PDB entry 6SMN | X-ray diffraction, 1.63 A resolution | chains B and C of the 4 polymer chains in the assembly

== Chain B (and C) ==
Molecule: Serine hydroxymethyltransferase 2, mitochondrial
Source organism: Arabidopsis thaliana
Notes: EC 2.1.2.1; chain C of this document is another copy of the same molecule, construct and numbering; everything in this record applies to it too
UniProt: Q94C74 (GLYM2_ARATH); residues 41-517 here = UniProt positions 41-517
Sequence (480 residues; each row starts with the number of its first residue):
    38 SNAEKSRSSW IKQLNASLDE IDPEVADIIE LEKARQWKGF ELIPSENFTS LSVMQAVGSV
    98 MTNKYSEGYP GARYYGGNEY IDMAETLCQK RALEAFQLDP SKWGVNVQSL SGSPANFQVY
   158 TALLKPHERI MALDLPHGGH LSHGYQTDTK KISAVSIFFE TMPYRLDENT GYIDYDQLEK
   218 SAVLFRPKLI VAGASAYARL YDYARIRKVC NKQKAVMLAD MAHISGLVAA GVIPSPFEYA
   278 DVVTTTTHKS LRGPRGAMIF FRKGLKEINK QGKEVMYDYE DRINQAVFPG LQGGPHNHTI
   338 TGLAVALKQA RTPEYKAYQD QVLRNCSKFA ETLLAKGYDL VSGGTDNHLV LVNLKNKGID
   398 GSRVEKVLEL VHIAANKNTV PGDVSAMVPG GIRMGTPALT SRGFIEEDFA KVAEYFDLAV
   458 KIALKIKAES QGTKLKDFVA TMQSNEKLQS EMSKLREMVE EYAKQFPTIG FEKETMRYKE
Disordered / not traced: 38-42
Construct notes: expression tag (38-40)
Residues lining bound ligands:
  - methotrexate (MTX), molecule 1: Glu104, Tyr111, Phe325, Pro326
  - methotrexate (MTX), molecule 2: Leu172, Leu178, Tyr182, Thr184, Asp185, Thr186, Ile189, Asn413, Lys414, Ala423, Met424
  - pyridoxyl-serine-5-monophosphate (PLS; [3-hydroxy-2-methyl-5-phosphonooxymethyl-pyridin-4-ylmethyl]-serine), molecule 1: Ser82, Ser148, Gly149, Ser150, Pro151, Asn153, His177, Ser179, His180, Ala231, Ser232, Asp257, Ala259, His260, Thr283, His285, Lys286, Arg430
  - pyridoxyl-serine-5-monophosphate (PLS), molecule 2: Tyr102, Glu104, Tyr112, Gly330, Gly331
Swiss-Prot annotation at these positions:
  - binding site (L-serine): Ser82, Glu104, Tyr112, His260, Lys286, Arg430
  - binding site (pemetrexed): Ser82, Tyr102, Glu104, Tyr112, Ser148 to Ser150, His177, Ser232, His260, Gly331, Arg430
  - binding site (methotrexate): Glu104, Thr184 to Thr186, Lys414
  - modified residue: Lys286 (N6-(pyridoxal phosphate)lysine)
From the paper describing this entry:
  - binding site for methotrexate: Glu104, Tyr111, Tyr182, Thr184 to Thr186, Ile189, Arg223, Lys414, Thr416, Ala423

== Interface between chain B and chain C ==
Contacting residue pairs - 21 pairs, chain B then chain C:
  His164(B) with His164(C); Glu197(C)
  Arg166(B) with Glu197(C), salt bridge; Thr198(C), hydrogen bond (side chain-backbone)
  Gln183(B) with Arg223(C)
  Thr184(B) with Arg223(C)
  Asp185(B) with Arg223(C), salt bridge
  Glu197(B) with His164(C); Arg166(C), salt bridge; Glu197(C)
  Thr198(B) with Arg166(C), hydrogen bond (backbone-side chain)
  Met199(B) with Leu221(C)
  Pro200(B) with Leu221(C)
  Ser218(B) with Leu221(C)
  Leu221(B) with Met199(C); Pro200(C); Ser218(C)
  Phe222(B) with Phe222(C), hydrophobic
  Arg223(B) with Gln183(C); Thr184(C); Asp185(C), salt bridge
Other interface residues (no listed pair), chain B (14 interface residues in all): Arg202
Other interface residues (no listed pair), chain C (15 interface residues in all): Arg202, Gln214

== In short ==
The interface between chain B and chain C involves 14 residues on one side and 15 on the other, with 2
hydrogen bonds and 4 salt bridges. Among the polar pairs are Arg166(B)-Glu197(C), Asp185(B)-Arg223(C) and
Arg166(B)-Thr198(C). From the paper: a binding site for methotrexate at Glu104(B), Tyr111(B) and Tyr182(B)
among others.
Both chains are Serine hydroxymethyltransferase 2, mitochondrial (Arabidopsis thaliana). Entry 6SMN (A.
thaliana serine hydroxymethyltransferase isoform 2 (AtSHMT2) in complex with methotrexate) was determined by
X-ray diffraction, deposited together with 6SMR and 6SMW.
